Entry 9QDI (X-ray diffraction, 1.94 A resolution); this record covers chains A and C of the 3 polymer chains in the assembly.

== Chain A (and C) ==
Protein: Lipoprotein
Organism: Bacteroides fragilis NCTC 9343
Notes: chain C of this document is another copy of the same molecule, construct and numbering; everything in this record applies to it too
UniProtKB: Q5L9L3 (Q5L9L3_BACFN); residue numbers follow UniProt; this construct covers 19-426
Sequence (409 residues; each row starts with the number of its first residue):
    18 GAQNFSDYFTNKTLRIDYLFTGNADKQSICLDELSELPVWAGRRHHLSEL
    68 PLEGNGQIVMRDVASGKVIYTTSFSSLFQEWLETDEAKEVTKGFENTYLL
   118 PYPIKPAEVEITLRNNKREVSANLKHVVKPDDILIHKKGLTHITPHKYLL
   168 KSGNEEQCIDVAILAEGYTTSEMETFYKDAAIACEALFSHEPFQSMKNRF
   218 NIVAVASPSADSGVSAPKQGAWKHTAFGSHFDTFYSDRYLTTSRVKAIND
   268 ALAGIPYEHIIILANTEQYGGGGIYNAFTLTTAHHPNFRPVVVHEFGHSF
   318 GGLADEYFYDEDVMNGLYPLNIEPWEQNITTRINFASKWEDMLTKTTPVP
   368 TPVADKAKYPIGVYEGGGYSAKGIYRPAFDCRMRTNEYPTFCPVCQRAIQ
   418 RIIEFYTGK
Unresolved in the structure: 18-20, 328-331 (chain C: 18-20)
Sequence notes: expression tag (18)
Bound ions: K+: Ala58, Glu172, Cys175, Asp177, Glu275 (together with 1,2-ethanediol); Zn2+ site 1: His311, His315, Asp322; Zn2+ site 2: Glu323, Cys398, Cys409, Cys412
Ligand contacts: N-propanol (POL): Thr114, Leu116, Asn266, Tyr274, Glu275, Ile277, Asn293, Ala294
From the paper describing this entry:
  - conformationally variable residues (loop rearrangement): Ala223 to Arg261
  - contacts within the chain: Arg255-Tyr324, Arg255-Asp329, Tyr256-Met331
  - Zn2+ coordination: His311, His315, Asp322, Glu323, Cys398, Cys409, Cys412
  - binding site for Synthetic peptide SER-THR-PRO-PRO: Arg255, Tyr256, Tyr286, Gly290, Glu312
  - binding site for Synthetic peptide SER-THR-PRO-PRO: Glu97, Tyr286
  - binding site for Synthetic peptide SER-THR-PRO-PRO: Tyr256, His311, Tyr324
  - binding site for Synthetic peptide SER-THR-PRO-PRO: Arg255
  - catalytic residues: Glu312

== How chain A and chain C interact ==
Contacting residue pairs (53; chain A residue first):
  Leu36(A) with Gly110(C)
  Thr38(A) with Cys47(C)
  Cys47(A) with Thr38(C); Thr108(C); Lys109(C); Gly110(C)
  Leu48(A) with Val107(C), hydrophobic; Thr108(C), hydrogen bond (backbone-backbone); Lys109(C); Gly110(C), hydrogen bond (backbone-backbone)
  Asp49(A) with Arg261(C), salt bridge
  Glu50(A) with Arg261(C), salt bridge
  Thr108(A) with Cys47(C); Leu48(C), hydrogen bond (backbone-backbone)
  Lys109(A) with Cys47(C); Leu48(C); Asp49(C)
  Gly110(A) with Leu36(C); Cys47(C); Leu48(C)
  Glu112(A) with Lys263(C), salt bridge
  Leu141(A) with Thr108(C)
  His143(A) with Val107(C)
  Asp149(A) with Tyr252(C), hydrogen bond
  Ile150(A) with Pro234(C); Lys235(C); Trp239(C); Tyr252(C), hydrophobic
  Leu151(A) with Pro234(C), hydrophobic; Asp249(C); Tyr252(C)
  Ile152(A) with Trp239(C)
  His153(A) with Trp239(C)
  Lys154(A) with Gly237(C), hydrogen bond (side chain-backbone); Trp239(C)
  Thr158(A) with Asp228(C)
  His159(A) with Ala227(C), hydrogen bond (side chain-backbone); Asp228(C), salt bridge
  Ala227(A) with His159(C)
  Asp228(A) with His159(C), salt bridge
  Pro234(A) with Ile150(C); Leu151(C), hydrophobic
  Trp239(A) with Ile150(C); Ile152(C); His153(C); Lys154(C)
  His241(A) with Thr158(C), hydrogen bond (side chain-backbone); His159(C)
  Asp249(A) with Ile150(C); Leu151(C)
  Tyr252(A) with Asp149(C), hydrogen bond; Leu151(C)
  Lys263(A) with Arg261(C)
Other interface residues (no listed pair), chain A (32 interface residues in all): Ile46, Val107, Lys235, His247
Other interface residues (no listed pair), chain C (32 interface residues in all): Ile46, Leu141, His143, His241, His247

== Overview ==
The chain A/chain C interface involves 32 residues from each chain, with 8 hydrogen bonds and 5 salt bridges.
Polar contacts include Asp49(A)-Arg261(C), Glu50(A)-Arg261(C) and Glu112(A)-Lys263(C). Bound to chain A:
N-propanol. From the paper: the catalytic residue Glu312(A); a binding site for Synthetic peptide
SER-THR-PRO-PRO at Arg255(A), Tyr256(A) and Tyr286(A) among others.
Both chains are Lipoprotein (Bacteroides fragilis NCTC 9343). Entry 9QDI (Crystal structure of BF3526
peptidase from Bacteroides fragilis in complex with a peptide) was determined by X-ray diffraction together
with 9QDH from the same study.
